9MII - chains B and D of the 14 polymer chains in the assembly; structure by electron microscopy, 3.30 A resolution.

== Chain B (and D) ==
Name: Envelope glycoprotein gp160
From: Human immunodeficiency virus 1
Notes: chain D of this document is another copy of the same molecule, construct and numbering; everything in this record applies to it too
UniProt: Q2N0S6 (Q2N0S6_9HIV1); residues 512-664 here correspond to UniProt positions 509-661 (UniProt number = residue number - 3)
Sequence (153 residues; each row starts with the number of its first residue):
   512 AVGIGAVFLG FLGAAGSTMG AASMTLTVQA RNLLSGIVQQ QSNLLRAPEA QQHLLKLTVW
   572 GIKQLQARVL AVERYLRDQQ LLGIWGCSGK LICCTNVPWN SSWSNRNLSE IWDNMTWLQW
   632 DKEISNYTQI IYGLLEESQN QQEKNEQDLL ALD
Unresolved in the structure: 512-519, 546-568 (chain D: 512-519, 547-568)
Differences from the reference sequence: conflict Pro559 (Ile556 in Q2N0S6), Cys605 (Thr602 in Q2N0S6)
Disulfide bonds: Cys598-Cys604
Covalently attached groups: N-acetylglucosamine (NAG) linked to Asn637

== Chain B / chain D interface ==
Contacting residue pairs (31; chain B residue first):
  Met535(B) with Lys655(D)
  Thr538(B) with Glu647(D), hydrogen bond; Asn651(D)
  Ala541(B) with Gln591(D), hydrogen bond (backbone-side chain)
  Arg542(B) with Glu647(D), salt bridge
  Leu545(B) with Leu587(D); Arg588(D), hydrogen bond (backbone-side chain); Gln591(D)
  Gly572(B) with Ile573(D)
  Ile573(B) with Ile573(D)
  Leu576(B) with Ile573(D), hydrophobic; Leu576(D), hydrophobic; Val580(D), hydrophobic
  Arg579(B) with Gln577(D); Val580(D); Leu581(D); Glu584(D), salt bridge
  Val580(B) with Val580(D), hydrophobic
  Val583(B) with Val583(D), hydrophobic; Glu584(D); Leu587(D), hydrophobic
  Tyr586(B) with Gln591(D)
  Leu587(B) with Leu587(D), hydrophobic
  Gly600(B) with Gly594(D); Ser599(D)
  Leu602(B) with Glu654(D), hydrogen bond (backbone-side chain)
  Ile603(B) with Glu654(D), hydrogen bond (backbone-side chain); Lys655(D); Gln658(D)
  Cys605(B) with Gln658(D); Leu661(D), hydrophobic
Other interface residues (no listed pair), chain B (19 interface residues in all): Leu544, Lys601
Other interface residues (no listed pair), chain D (20 interface residues in all): Ile595, Gln650

== Summary ==
The interface between chain B and chain D involves 19 residues on one side and 20 on the other, with 5
hydrogen bonds and 2 salt bridges. Polar contacts include Arg542(B)-Glu647(D), Arg579(B)-Glu584(D) and
Thr538(B)-Glu647(D). N-acetylglucosamine is covalently linked to Asn637(B).
Both chains are Envelope glycoprotein gp160 (Human immunodeficiency virus 1). Entry 9MII (253-7A03 Fab in
complex with HIV-1 BG505 SOSIP Env trimer and RM20A3 Fab) was determined by electron microscopy (same
publication as 9MIA, 9MIB, 9MIC, 9MID, 9MIF, 9MIH and 4 further entries).
